PDB entry 6NS1 | X-ray diffraction, 1.85 A resolution | chain A

== Chain A ==
Protein: Dpr-interacting protein gamma
From: Drosophila melanogaster
UniProtKB: Q9VAR6 (Q9VAR6_DROME); residues 35-238 here = UniProt positions 35-238
Chain sequence (213 residues; numbered 33 to 245; the number before each row is that of its first residue):
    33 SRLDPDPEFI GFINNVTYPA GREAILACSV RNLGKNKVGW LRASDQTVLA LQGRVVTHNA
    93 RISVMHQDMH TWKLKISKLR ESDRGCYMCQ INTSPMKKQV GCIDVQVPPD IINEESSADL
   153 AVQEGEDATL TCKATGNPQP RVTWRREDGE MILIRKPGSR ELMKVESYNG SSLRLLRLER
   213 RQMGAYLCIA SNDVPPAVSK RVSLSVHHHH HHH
Disordered / not traced: 33-34, 242-245
Disulfides: Cys60-Cys121, Cys118-Cys134, Cys164-Cys220
Covalent attachments: glycan linked to Asn47
Sequence notes: expression tag (33-34, 239-245)

== Summary ==
Chain A is Dpr-interacting protein gamma (Drosophila melanogaster); the structure, Crystal structure of
DIP-gamma IG1+IG2, was determined by X-ray diffraction (same publication as 6NRQ, 6NRR, 6NRW and 6NRX).
